Entry 6P9A (X-ray diffraction, 1.66 A resolution); this record covers chains B and A.

Chain B (and A):
Name: HIV-1 Protease
From: Human immunodeficiency virus type 1 group M subtype B (isolate BRU/LAI)
Notes: EC 3.4.23.16; chain A of this document is another copy of the same molecule, construct and numbering; everything in this record applies to it too
UniProtKB: P03367 (POL_HV1BR); residues 1-99 here correspond to UniProt positions 501-599 (UniProt number = residue number + 500)
Sequence (99 residues; numbered 1 to 99; the number before each row is that of its first residue):
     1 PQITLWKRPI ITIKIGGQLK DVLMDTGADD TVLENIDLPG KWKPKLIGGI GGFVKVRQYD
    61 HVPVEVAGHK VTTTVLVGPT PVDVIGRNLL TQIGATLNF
Differences from the reference sequence: engineered mutation Lys-7 (Gln507 in P03367), Ile-10 (Leu510 in P03367), Ile-11 (Val511 in P03367), Asp-21 (Glu521 in P03367), Val-22 (Ala522 in P03367), Met-24 (Leu524 in P03367), Asn-35 (Glu535 in P03367), Ile-36 (Met536 in P03367), Asp-37 (Ser537 in P03367), Lys-41 (Arg541 in P03367), Leu-46 (Met546 in P03367), Val-54 (Ile554 in P03367), His-61 (Gln561 in P03367), Val-62 (Ile562 in P03367), Pro-63 (Leu563 in P03367), Val-64 (Ile564 in P03367), Val-66 (Ile566 in P03367), Ala-67 (Cys567 in P03367), Val-71 (Ala571 in P03367), Thr-72 (Ile572 in P03367), Thr-73 (Gly573 in P03367), Asp-83 (Asn583 in P03367), Val-84 (Ile584 in P03367), Ala-95 (Cys595 in P03367)
Residues lining bound ligands: tmc114 (017; (3r,3as,6ar)-hexahydrofuro[2,3-b]furan-3-yl(1S,2R)-3-[[(4-aminophenyl)sulfonyl](isobutyl)amino]-1-benzyl-2-hydroxypropylcarbamate): Leu-23, Asp-25, Gly-27, Ala-28, Asp-29, Asp-30, Val-32, Ile-47, Gly-48, Gly-49, Ile-50, Leu-76, Pro-81, Val-82, Val-84
Curated features (UniProtKB/Swiss-Prot):
  - region (Dimerization of protease): Pro-1 to Leu-5, Gly-49 to Phe-53, Lys-55, Asn-88 to Gly-94, Thr-96 to Phe-99
  - active site: Asp-25 (For protease activity)
  - site: Phe-99 (Cleavage)
From the paper describing this entry:
  - catalytic residues: Asp-25 (citing earlier work)
  - binding site for tmc114: Asp-29, Asp-30, Val-84
  - conformationally variable residues (loop rearrangement): Ile-36, Ala-67

Chain B / chain A interface:
Contacting residue pairs (86):
  Pro-1(B) with Asn-98(A); Phe-99(A), hydrogen bond (backbone-backbone)
  Gln-2(B) with Thr-96(A); Leu-97(A); Asn-98(A), hydrogen bond
  Ile-3(B) with Thr-96(A); Leu-97(A), hydrogen bond (backbone-backbone); Phe-99(A), hydrophobic
  Leu-5(B) with Thr-26(A); Arg-87(A), hydrogen bond (backbone-side chain); Thr-91(A), hydrogen bond (backbone-side chain); Ala-95(A)
  Trp-6(B) with Arg-87(A), hydrogen bond (backbone-side chain); Thr-91(A), hydrogen bond (backbone-side chain)
  Lys-7(B) with Arg-87(A)
  Arg-8(B) with Asp-29(A), salt bridge; Arg-87(A)
  Pro-9(B) with Thr-26(A); Arg-87(A)
  Leu-23(B) with Gly-27(A)
  Met-24(B) with Thr-26(A), hydrogen bond (backbone-side chain); Leu-97(A), hydrophobic; Phe-99(A), hydrophobic
  Asp-25(B) with Asp-25(A); Thr-26(A); Gly-27(A), hydrogen bond (side chain-backbone)
  Thr-26(B) with Leu-5(A); Pro-9(A); Met-24(A), hydrogen bond (side chain-backbone); Asp-25(A); Thr-26(A), hydrogen bond (backbone-side chain); Leu-97(A)
  Gly-27(B) with Leu-23(A); Asp-25(A)
  Asp-29(B) with Arg-8(A), salt bridge
  Ile-47(B) with Ile-50(A), hydrophobic
  Gly-49(B) with Ile-50(A); Pro-81(A)
  Ile-50(B) with Gly-49(A); Ile-50(A), hydrogen bond (backbone-backbone); Gly-51(A), hydrogen bond (backbone-backbone); Val-54(A), hydrophobic; Thr-80(A); Pro-81(A)
  Gly-51(B) with Gly-51(A); Val-54(A)
  Val-54(B) with Ile-50(A)
  Ala-67(B) with Phe-99(A), hydrophobic
  Thr-80(B) with Ile-50(A)
  Pro-81(B) with Gly-49(A); Ile-50(A)
  Arg-87(B) with Leu-5(A), hydrogen bond (side chain-backbone); Trp-6(A), hydrogen bond (side chain-backbone); Lys-7(A); Arg-8(A); Pro-9(A)
  Leu-90(B) with Leu-5(A), hydrophobic
  Thr-91(B) with Leu-5(A); Trp-6(A)
  Gly-94(B) with Asn-98(A)
  Ala-95(B) with Leu-5(A); Asn-98(A); Phe-99(A), hydrophobic
  Thr-96(B) with Gln-2(A), hydrogen bond; Ile-3(A); Thr-96(A); Leu-97(A); Asn-98(A), hydrogen bond (backbone-backbone)
  Leu-97(B) with Pro-1(A); Gln-2(A); Ile-3(A), hydrogen bond (backbone-backbone); Pro-9(A), hydrophobic; Met-24(A), hydrophobic; Thr-26(A); Thr-96(A)
  Asn-98(B) with Pro-1(A); Gln-2(A); Ala-95(A); Thr-96(A), hydrogen bond (backbone-backbone); Asn-98(A), hydrogen bond
  Phe-99(B) with Pro-1(A), hydrogen bond (backbone-backbone); Ile-3(A), hydrophobic; Met-24(A), hydrophobic; Ala-67(A), hydrophobic; Ile-93(A), hydrophobic; Ala-95(A), hydrophobic
Other interface residues (no listed pair), chain B (38 interface residues in all): Thr-4, Ile-11, Val-32, Gly-48, Gly-52, Pro-79, Ile-93
Other interface residues (no listed pair), chain A (36 interface residues in all): Thr-4, Ile-11, Ile-47, Gly-52, Pro-79, Leu-90, Gly-94
From the paper, about this interface:
  - residue pairs: Ile-50(B)/Val-54(A) (hydrophobic contact), Ile-50(A)/Val-54(B) (hydrophobic contact)

Overview:
38 residues of chain B face 36 of chain A across their interface; the contacts include 21 hydrogen bonds and 2
salt bridges. Polar pairs include Arg-8(B)/Asp-29(A), Gln-2(B)/Asn-98(A) and Leu-5(B)/Arg-87(A). The paper
describes hydrophobic contacts between Ile-50(B) and Val-54(A) and Ile-50(A) and Val-54(B). The paper reports
the catalytic residue Asp-25(B); a binding site for tmc114 at Asp-29(B), Asp-30(B) and Val-84(B).
Chain B and chain A are both HIV-1 Protease (Human immunodeficiency virus type 1 group M subtype B (isolate
BRU/LAI)); the structure, HIV-1 Protease multiple mutant PRS5B with Darunavir, was determined by X-ray
diffraction, deposited together with 6P9B.
